1FLT - chains V and W of the 4 polymer chains in the assembly; structure by X-ray diffraction, 1.70 A resolution.

# Chain V (and W)
Protein: Vascular endothelial growth factor
Organism: Homo sapiens
Notes: fragment: receptor binding domain, residues 8 - 109; chain W of this document is another copy of the same molecule, construct and numbering; everything in this record applies to it too
Reference sequence: P15692 (VEGFA_HUMAN); residues 12-109 here correspond to UniProt positions 38-135 (UniProt number = residue number + 26)
Amino-acid sequence (98 residues; each row starts with the number of its first residue):
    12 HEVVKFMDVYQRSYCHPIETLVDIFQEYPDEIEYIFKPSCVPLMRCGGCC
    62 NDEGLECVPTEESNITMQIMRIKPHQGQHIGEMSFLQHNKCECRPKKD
Unresolved in the structure: 12, 108-109 (chain W: fully traced)
Disulfide bonds: Cys26-Cys68, Cys57-Cys102, Cys61-Cys104
From the paper describing this entry:
  - self-association interface (contacts with another copy of this molecule); pairs are residue here / residue on that copy: Cys51-Cys60 (disulfide)
  - conformationally variable residues (side-chain flip): Phe36, Ile46

# Chain V / chain W interface
Disulfides between the chains: Cys51(V)-Cys60(W), Cys60(V)-Cys51(W)
Residue-residue contacts - 58 pairs, chain V then chain W:
  Val14(V) - Thr77(W)
  Val14(V) - Gln79(W)
  Val14(V) - Glu93(W)
  Val15(V) - Thr77(W)  hydrogen bond (backbone-backbone)
  Val15(V) - Met78(W)
  Val15(V) - Gln79(W)  hydrogen bond (backbone-backbone)
  Lys16(V) - Gln79(W)
  Phe17(V) - Lys48(W)
  Phe17(V) - Gln79(W)  hydrogen bond (backbone-side chain)
  Phe17(V) - Met81(W)  hydrophobic
  Phe17(V) - Ile91(W)  hydrophobic
  Val20(V) - Pro49(W)  hydrophobic
  Val20(V) - Val52(W)  hydrophobic
  Val20(V) - Met78(W)  hydrophobic
  Arg23(V) - Glu30(W)  salt bridge
  Arg23(V) - Pro53(W)
  Ser24(V) - Pro49(W)
  Ser24(V) - Cys51(W)  hydrogen bond (side chain-backbone)
  Ile29(V) - Glu30(W)
  Glu30(V) - Arg23(W)  salt bridge
  Glu30(V) - Ile29(W)
  Leu32(V) - Arg23(W)
  Leu32(V) - Ser24(W)
  Leu32(V) - Gly58(W)
  Leu32(V) - Gly59(W)
  Lys48(V) - Phe17(W)
  Pro49(V) - Val20(W)  hydrophobic
  Pro49(V) - Ser24(W)
  Pro49(V) - Asn62(W)
  Ser50(V) - Cys60(W)
  Ser50(V) - Asn62(W)  hydrogen bond (backbone-side chain)
  Cys51(V) - Ser24(W)
  Cys51(V) - Gly59(W)
  Cys51(V) - Cys60(W)  disulfide
  Val52(V) - Val20(W)  hydrophobic
  Pro53(V) - Arg23(W)
  Gly58(V) - Leu32(W)
  Gly59(V) - Leu32(W)
  Gly59(V) - Cys51(W)
  Cys60(V) - Ser50(W)
  Cys60(V) - Cys51(W)  disulfide
  Asn62(V) - Lys48(W)  hydrogen bond (backbone-side chain)
  Asn62(V) - Pro49(W)
  Asn62(V) - Ser50(W)  hydrogen bond (side chain-backbone)
  Ile76(V) - Val15(W)  hydrophobic
  Thr77(V) - Val14(W)
  Thr77(V) - Val15(W)  hydrogen bond (backbone-backbone)
  Met78(V) - Val14(W)
  Met78(V) - Val15(W)
  Met78(V) - Val20(W)  hydrophobic
  Gln79(V) - Val14(W)
  Gln79(V) - Val15(W)  hydrogen bond (backbone-backbone)
  Gln79(V) - Lys16(W)
  Gln79(V) - Phe17(W)  hydrogen bond (side chain-backbone)
  Gln79(V) - Val20(W)
  Ile80(V) - Val20(W)  hydrophobic
  Met81(V) - Phe17(W)  hydrophobic
  Glu93(V) - Val14(W)
Also at the interface, not in a pair above, chain V (31 interface residues in all): Glu13, Tyr21, His27, Ile91
Also at the interface, not in a pair above, chain W (31 interface residues in all): Glu13, Tyr21, His27, Ile76, Ile80

# Summary
Chain V and chain W each contribute 31 residues to their interface, with 2 disulfide bonds, 10 hydrogen bonds
and 2 salt bridges. Polar contacts include Arg23(V)-Glu30(W), Phe17(V)-Gln79(W) and Ser24(V)-Cys51(W). From
the paper: conformational variability at Phe36(V) and Ile46(V); a self-association interface involving
Cys51(V) and Cys60(V).
Chain V and chain W are both Vascular endothelial growth factor (Homo sapiens); the structure, Vegf in complex
with domain 2 of the flt-1 receptor, was determined by X-ray diffraction.
